Entry 5NAY (X-ray diffraction, 1.80 A resolution); this record covers chains C and F of the 6 polymer chains in the assembly.

Chain C (and F):
Name: Collagen alpha-1(IV) chain
Organism: Homo sapiens
Notes: chain F of this document is another copy of the same molecule, construct and numbering; everything in this record applies to it too
UniProtKB: P02462 (CO4A1_HUMAN); residues 1-229 here correspond to UniProt positions 1441-1669 (UniProt number = residue number + 1440)
Amino-acid sequence (229 residues; each row starts with the number of its first residue):
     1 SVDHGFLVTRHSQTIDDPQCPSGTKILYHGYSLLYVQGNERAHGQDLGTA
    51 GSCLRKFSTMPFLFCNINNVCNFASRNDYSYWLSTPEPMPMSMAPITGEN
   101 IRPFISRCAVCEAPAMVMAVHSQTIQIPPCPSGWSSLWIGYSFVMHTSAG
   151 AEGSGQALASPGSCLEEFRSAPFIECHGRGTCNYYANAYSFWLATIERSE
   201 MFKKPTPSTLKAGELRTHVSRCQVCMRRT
Disordered / not traced: 1 (chain F: fully traced)
Swiss-Prot annotation at these positions:
  - cross-link: Met93 (S-Lysyl-methionine sulfilimine (Met-Lys) (interchain with K-1651)), Lys211 (S-Lysyl-methionine sulfilimine (Lys-Met) (interchain with M-1533))
Disulfides: Cys20-Cys111, Cys53-Cys108, Cys65-Cys71, Cys130-Cys225, Cys164-Cys222, Cys176-Cys182
What the authors report for this chain:
  - binding site for chloride ion: Asn66, Ala186, Tyr189

How chain C and chain F interact:
Pairs across the interface - 47 pairs, chain C then chain F:
  Gln37(C) - Glu40(F)
  Asn39(C) - Ala149(F)
  Asn39(C) - Gly150(F)  hydrogen bond (side chain-backbone)
  Asn39(C) - Asn187(F)  hydrogen bond
  Glu40(C) - Gln37(F)
  Glu40(C) - Glu40(F)
  Glu40(C) - Tyr79(F)  hydrogen bond
  Glu40(C) - Ala149(F)
  Glu40(C) - Gly150(F)  hydrogen bond (side chain-backbone)
  Asn66(C) - Ala186(F)
  Val70(C) - Met93(F)  hydrophobic
  Ala74(C) - Arg179(F)  hydrogen bond (backbone-side chain)
  Ser75(C) - Pro95(F)
  Ser75(C) - Tyr185(F)  hydrogen bond (backbone-side chain)
  Arg76(C) - Ser148(F)  hydrogen bond
  Arg76(C) - Ala149(F)
  Arg76(C) - Glu175(F)  salt bridge
  Arg76(C) - His177(F)
  Arg76(C) - Arg179(F)  hydrogen bond (backbone-side chain)
  Arg76(C) - Tyr185(F)
  Arg76(C) - Asn187(F)  hydrogen bond
  Asn77(C) - Asn77(F)  hydrogen bond (backbone-side chain)
  Asn77(C) - Asp78(F)  hydrogen bond (side chain-backbone)
  Asn77(C) - Tyr79(F)
  Asn77(C) - His177(F)
  Asp78(C) - Asn77(F)  hydrogen bond (backbone-side chain)
  Tyr79(C) - Glu40(F)  hydrogen bond
  Tyr79(C) - Asn77(F)
  Pro95(C) - Ser75(F)
  Ser148(C) - Arg76(F)  hydrogen bond
  Ala149(C) - Asn39(F)
  Ala149(C) - Glu40(F)
  Ala149(C) - Arg76(F)
  Gly150(C) - Asn39(F)  hydrogen bond (backbone-side chain)
  Gly150(C) - Glu40(F)  hydrogen bond (backbone-side chain)
  Glu175(C) - Arg76(F)  salt bridge
  His177(C) - Arg76(F)
  His177(C) - Asn77(F)
  Arg179(C) - Ala74(F)  hydrogen bond (side chain-backbone)
  Arg179(C) - Arg76(F)  hydrogen bond (side chain-backbone)
  Arg179(C) - Gly178(F)
  Arg179(C) - Arg179(F)
  Tyr185(C) - Ser75(F)  hydrogen bond (side chain-backbone)
  Tyr185(C) - Arg76(F)
  Ala186(C) - Asn66(F)
  Asn187(C) - Asn39(F)  hydrogen bond
  Asn187(C) - Arg76(F)  hydrogen bond
Other interface residues (no listed pair), chain C (25 interface residues in all): Phe64, Asn72, Met93, Gly178
Other interface residues (no listed pair), chain F (24 interface residues in all): Phe64, Val70

Summary:
Chain C and chain F form an interface of 25 and 24 residues respectively, with 21 hydrogen bonds and 2 salt
bridges. Among the polar pairs are Arg76(C)-Glu175(F), Asn39(C)-Gly150(F) and Asn39(C)-Asn187(F). The paper
reports a binding site for chloride ion at Asn66(C), Ala186(C) and Tyr189(C).
Both chains are Collagen alpha-1(IV) chain (Homo sapiens). Entry 5NAY (Crystal structures of homooligomers of
collagen type IV. alpha1NC1) was determined by X-ray diffraction, deposited together with 5NAX, 5NAZ, 5NB0,
5NB1 and 5NB2.
